PDB entry 8YGL | electron microscopy, 2.60 A resolution | chains A and D of the 34 polymer chains in the assembly

# Chain A (and D)
Protein: Antenna pigment protein alpha chain
Organism: Fuscovulum blasticum DSM 2131
Notes: chain D of this document is another copy of the same molecule, construct and numbering; everything in this record applies to it too
UniProt: A0A2T4JA00 (A0A2T4JA00_FUSBL); residue numbers follow UniProt; this construct covers 1-62
Amino-acid sequence (62 residues; each row starts with the number of its first residue):
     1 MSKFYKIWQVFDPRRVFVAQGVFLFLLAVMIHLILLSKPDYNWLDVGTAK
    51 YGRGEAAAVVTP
Unresolved in the structure: 54-62
Residues lining bound ligands:
  - bacteriochlorophyll a (BCL), molecule 1: Met1, Leu24, Leu27, Ala28, Ile31, His32, Leu35, Tyr41
  - bacteriochlorophyll a (BCL), molecule 2: Phe4, Ile7, Trp8, Val16, Gln20, Phe23, Ile31
  - bacteriochlorophyll a (BCL), molecule 3: Gly21, Leu24, Phe25, Ala28, His32, Leu35, Tyr41, Trp43
  - 1,2-diacyl-sn-glycero-3-phosphocholine (PC1), molecule 1: Phe11, Asp12, Arg15, Val16, Ala19, Phe23
  - 1,2-diacyl-sn-glycero-3-phosphocholine (PC1), molecule 2: Asp12, Arg14, Arg15, Phe17, Val18, Ala19, Val22, Phe25
  - spheroidene (SPO), molecule 1: Phe4, Lys6, Ile7, Val10
  - spheroidene (SPO), molecule 2: Phe17, Gln20, Gly21
  - spheroidene (SPO), molecule 3: Phe17, Gln20, Phe23, Leu24, Leu27, Ile34
  - spheroidene (SPO), molecule 4: Phe25, Ala28, Val29, His32, Leu33
Reported in the primary citation:
  - binding site for bacteriochlorophyll a: His32, Trp43

# Chain A / chain D interface
Contacting residue pairs (14):
  Ile7(A) - Phe17(D)  hydrophobic
  Val10(A) - Arg14(D)
  Phe11(A) - Arg14(D)
  Phe11(A) - Phe17(D)  hydrophobic
  Phe11(A) - Val18(D)  hydrophobic
  Phe23(A) - Phe25(D)  hydrophobic
  Lys38(A) - Asn42(D)
  Lys38(A) - Leu44(D)
  Lys38(A) - Asp45(D)  salt bridge
  Asp40(A) - Thr48(D)  hydrogen bond
  Asp40(A) - Arg53(D)  salt bridge
  Tyr41(A) - Leu44(D)  hydrogen bond (side chain-backbone)
  Tyr41(A) - Thr48(D)
  Tyr41(A) - Arg53(D)
Also at the interface, not in a pair above, chain A (10 interface residues in all): Leu27, Ile34, Leu35
Also at the interface, not in a pair above, chain D (11 interface residues in all): Trp43, Gly47
From the paper, about this interface:
  - specific contacts: Lys38(A)-Asp45(D), Tyr41(A)-Arg53(D)

# Overview
Chain A and chain D form an interface of 10 and 11 residues respectively; the contacts include 2 hydrogen
bonds and 2 salt bridges. Polar contacts include Lys38(A)-Asp45(D), Asp40(A)-Arg53(D) and Asp40(A)-Thr48(D).
The authors report contacts between Lys38(A) and Asp45(D) and Tyr41(A) and Arg53(D). From the paper: a binding
site for bacteriochlorophyll a at His32(A) and Trp43(A).
Both chains are Antenna pigment protein alpha chain (Fuscovulum blasticum DSM 2131). Entry 8YGL (Rhodobacter
blasticus RC-LH1 monomer) was determined by electron microscopy together with 8YGD from the same study.
